Entry 5M2R (X-ray diffraction, 1.50 A resolution); this record covers chain A.

Chain A:
Protein: Ycf54-like protein
Organism: Synechocystis sp. (strain PCC 6803 / Kazusa)
Reference sequence: P72777 (YC54L_SYNY3); residues 1-106 here correspond to UniProt positions 28-133 (UniProt number = residue number + 27)
Amino-acid sequence (109 residues; numbered -2 to 106; the number before each row is that of its first residue; numbers below 1 keep their minus sign (Gly-2 is residue -2)):
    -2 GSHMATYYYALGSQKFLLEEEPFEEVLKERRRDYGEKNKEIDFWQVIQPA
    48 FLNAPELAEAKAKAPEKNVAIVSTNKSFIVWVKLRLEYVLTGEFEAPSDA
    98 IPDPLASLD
Unresolved in the structure: -2 to 0
Sequence notes: expression tag (-2 to 0); engineered mutation Gly9 (Ala36 in P72777)
Reported in the primary citation:
  - mutagenesis - D39A, F40A, R82A: abolished binding to CycI
  - mutagenesis - R82A: decreased growth
  - mutagenesis - D39A, F40A: unchanged growth

In short:
The paper reports that D39A, F40A and R82A abolish binding to CycI; R82A reduces growth.
Chain A is Ycf54-like protein (Synechocystis sp. (strain PCC 6803 / Kazusa)); the structure, The Structure of
the Ycf54 A9G mutant protein from Synechocystis sp. PCC6803, was determined by X-ray diffraction together with
5M2P and 5M2U from the same study.
